PDB entry 2JJJ | X-ray diffraction, 1.00 A resolution | chain A

Chain A:
Protein: Endothiapepsin
Organism: Cryphonectria parasitica
Notes: EC 3.4.23.22
UniProt: P11838 (CARP_CRYPA); residues 1-330 here correspond to UniProt positions 90-419 (UniProt number = residue number + 89)
Chain sequence (329 residues; each row starts with the number of its first residue; note: 1 number in that range is skipped by the numbering (no residue carries it; nothing is unmodelled there)):
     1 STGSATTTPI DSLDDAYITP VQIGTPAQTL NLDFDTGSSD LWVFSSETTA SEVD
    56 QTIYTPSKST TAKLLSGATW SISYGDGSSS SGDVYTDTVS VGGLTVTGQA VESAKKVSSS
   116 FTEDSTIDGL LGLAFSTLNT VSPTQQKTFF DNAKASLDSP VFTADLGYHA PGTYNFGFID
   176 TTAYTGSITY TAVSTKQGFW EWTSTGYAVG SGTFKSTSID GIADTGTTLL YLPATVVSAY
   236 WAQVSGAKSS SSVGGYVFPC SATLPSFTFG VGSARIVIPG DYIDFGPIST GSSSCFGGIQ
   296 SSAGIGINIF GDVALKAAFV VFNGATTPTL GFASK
Modified positions: Asp-54 ((3-amino-2,5-dioxo-1-pyrrolidinyl)acetic acid; SUI)
Disulfides: Cys-255/Cys-290
Glycans and other covalent adducts: covalent link Asp-54/Gln-56
Residues lining bound ligands: pd-135,040 (0QS; N~2~-[(2R)-2-benzyl-3-(tert-butylsulfonyl)propanoyl]-N-{(1R)-1-(cyclohexylmethyl)-3,3-difluoro-2,2-dihydroxy-4-[(2-morpholin-4-ylethyl)amino]-4-oxobutyl}-3-(1H-imidazol-3-ium-4-yl)-L-alaninamide): Ile-10, Asp-15, Ala-16, Asp-33, Asp-35, Gly-37, Ser-38, Ile-77, Ser-78, Tyr-79, Gly-80, Asp-81, Ser-83, Phe-116, Asp-119, Ile-122, Leu-125, Leu-133, Thr-135, Phe-194, Asp-219, Gly-221, Thr-222, Thr-223, Leu-224, Tyr-226, Phe-280, Ile-300, Ile-304

Summary:
Chain A binds pd-135,040.
Chain A is Endothiapepsin (Cryphonectria parasitica); the structure, Endothiapepsin in complex with a gem-diol
inhibitor, was determined by X-ray diffraction (same publication as 2JJI).
